Entry 7PIC (electron microscopy, 9.10 A resolution (very low resolution: no residue pairs are listed; an interface is given only as per-side residue counts)); this record covers chains p and 3 of the 53 polymer chains in the assembly.

== Chain p ==
Name: 50S ribosomal protein L20
Organism: Mycoplasma pneumoniae M129
UniProt: P78023 (RL20_MYCPN); residue numbers follow UniProt; this construct covers 1-127
Amino-acid sequence (127 residues; row label = number of the first residue in the row):
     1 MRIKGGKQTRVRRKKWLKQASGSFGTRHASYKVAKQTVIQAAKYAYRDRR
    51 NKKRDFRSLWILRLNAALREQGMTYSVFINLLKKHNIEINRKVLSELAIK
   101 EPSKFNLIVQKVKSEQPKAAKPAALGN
Not modelled in the structure: 115-127

== Chain 3 ==
Molecule: 23S ribosomal RNA
Organism: Mycoplasma pneumoniae M129
Sequence (2907 nucleotides; numbered 1 to 2907; the number before each row is that of its first residue):
     1 UACAAUAAGUUACUAAGGGCUUAUGGUGGAUGCCUUGGCACUAAUAGGCG
    51 AUGAAGGACGUGUUAACCUGCGAUAAGCUUCGGGUAGGUGGUAAGAACCU
   101 CAGAUCCGGAGAUUUCCGAAUGGAGCAAUCCGGUAGUUGGAAACAGCUAU
   151 CAUUAAUUGAUGAAUAAAUAGUCAAUUAAAGCAAUACGUGGUGAAGUGAA
   201 ACAUCUCAGUAGCCACAGGAAAAGAAAACGAAUGUGAUUCCGUGUGUAGU
   251 GGCGAGCGAAAGCGGAACAGGCCAAACUUAUCAUUAGAUAGGGGUUGUAG
   301 GGCUUGCAAUGUGGACUUGAAAACGAUAGAAGAAGCUGUUGGAAAGCAGC
   351 GCGCAAAAGGGUGAUAGCCCCGUAUUUGAAAUUGUUUUCAUACCUAGCGA
   401 GAUCCCUGAGUAGCUCGGAAAACGUUAUUUUGAGUGAAUCUGCCCAGACC
   451 AUUGGGUAAGCCUAAAUACUAAUUAGUGACCGAUAGCGAAACAGUACCGU
   501 GAGGGAAAGGUGAAAAGAACCCAGAGAUGGGAGUGAAAUAGAUUCUGAAA
   551 CCAUAUGCCUACAACGUGUCAGAGCACAUUAAUGUGUGAUGGCGUGCGUU
   601 UUGAAGUAUGAGCCGGCGAGUUAUGAUAGCAAGCGUUAGUUAACCAGGAG
   651 AUGGGGAGCUGUAGCGAAAGCGAGUUUUAAAAGAGCGUUUGUUUGUUAUU
   701 AUAGACCCGAAACGGGUUGAGCUAGUCAUGAGCAGGUUGAAGGUUGAGUA
   751 ACAUCAACUGGAGGACCGAACCGACUCUCGUUGAAACGAUAGCGGAUGAC
   801 UUGUGAUUAGGGGUGAAAUUCCAAUCGAAAUCCGUGAUAGCUGGUUCUCG
   851 UCGAAAUAGCUUUAAGGCUAGCGUGAGAUCACAAAUAAGUGGAGGUAAAG
   901 CUACUGAAUGUAUGAUGGCGCCACCUAGGCGUACUGAAUACAAUUAAACU
   951 CUGAAUGCCAUUUAUUUUAUUCUCGCAGUCAGACAGUGGGGGAUAAGCUU
  1001 CAUUGUCAAGAGGGGAAGAGCCCAGAUCAUUAAAUAAGGUCCCCAAAAUA
  1051 UACUAAGUGGAAAAGGAUGUGAAAGUGCUAAAACAGCAAGGAUGUUGGCU
  1101 UAGAAGCAGCCAUCGUUUAAAGAGUGCGUAACAGCUCACUUGUCGAGUGU
  1151 UUUUGCGCCGAAGAUGUAACGGGGCUAAGUAUAUUACCGAAUUUAUGGAU
  1201 AAGAUUUAUAUCUUGUGGUAGACGAGCGUUGUAUUGGAGUUGAAGUCAAA
  1251 GCGUGAGCAUUGGUGGAUCCAAUACAAGUGAGAAUGCCGGCAUGAGUAAC
  1301 GCUUGGGAGUGAGAAUCUCCCAAACCGAUUGACUAAGGUUUCCUGGACCA
  1351 GGGUCGUCCUUCCAGGGUUAGUCUGGACCUAAGCUGAGGCUGAAAAGCGU
  1401 AGGCGAUGGACAACAGGUUAAUAUUCCUGUACUUACAGUUAGACUGAUGG
  1451 AGUGACAAAGAAGGUUUUCCACCCCCAUAAUUGGAUUUGGGGAUAAAUCA
  1501 UAAGGUGGUACAAUAGGCAAAUCCGUUGUGCAUAACAUUGAGUGAUGAUG
  1551 UCGAGUGAAUGAGUGAUCAAGUAGCGAAGGUGGUAUUAAUCAUGCUUUCA
  1601 AGAAAAGCUUCUAGGGUUAAUCUAGCUGUAACCAGUACCGAGAACGAACA
  1651 CACGUAGUCAAGGAGAGGAUCCUAAGGUUAGCGAGUGAACUAUAGCCAAG
  1701 GAACUCUGCAAAUUAACCCCGUAAGUUAGCGAGAAGGGGUGCUUAUGUAA
  1751 AAGUAAGCCGCAGUGAAGAACGAGGGGGGACUGUUUAACUAAAACACAAC
  1801 UCUAUGCCAAACCGUAAGGUGAUGUAUAUGGGGUGACACCUGCCCAGUGC
  1851 UGGAAGGUUAAAGAAGGAGGUUAGCGCAAGCGAAGCUUUUAACUGAAGCC
  1901 CCAGUGAACGGCGGCCGUAACUAUAACGGUCCUAAGGUAGCGAAAUUCCU
  1951 AGUCGGGUAAAUUCCGUCCCGCUUGAAUGGUGUAACCAUCUCUUGACUGU
  2001 CUCGGCUAUAGACUCGGUGAAAUCCAGGUACGGGUGAAGACACCCGUUAG
  2051 GCGCAACGGGACGGAAAGACCCCGUGAAGCUUUACUGUAGCUUAAUAUUG
  2101 AUCAGGACAUUAUCAUGUAGAGAAUAGGUAGGAGCAAUCGAUGCAAGUUC
  2151 GCUAGGACUUGUUGAUGCGAAAGGUGGAAUACUACCCUUGGUUGUGUGCU
  2201 GUUCUAAUUGGUAACUGUUAUCCAGUUUCAAGACAGUGUUAGGUGGGCAG
  2251 UUUGACUGGGGCGGUCGCCUCCUAAAAGGUAACGGAGGCGUACAAAGGUA
  2301 CCUUCAGUACGGUUGGAAAUCGUAUGUAGAGUGUAAUGGUGUAAGGGUGC
  2351 UUGACUGUGAGACAUACAGGUCGAACAGGUGAGAAAUCAGGUCAUAGUGA
  2401 UCCGGUGGUCCAGUAUGGAAUGGCCAUCGCUCAACGGAUAAAAGCUACUC
  2451 CGGGGAUAACAGGCUGAUACUGCCCAAGAGUUCAUAUCGACGGCAGUGUU
  2501 UGGCACCUCGAUGUCGACUCAUCUCAUCCUCGAGCUGAAGCAGGUUCGAA
  2551 GGGUUCGGCUGUUCGCCGAUUAAAGAGAUACGUGAGUUGGGUUCAAACCG
  2601 UCGUGAGACAGGUUGGUCCCUAUCUAUUGUGCCCGUAGGAAGAUUGAAGA
  2651 GUGUUGCUUCUAGUACGAGAGGACCGAAGCGAGGACACCUCUUAUGCUCC
  2701 AGUUGUAGCGCCAGCUGCACCGCUGGGUAGUAACGUGUCUAUUAGAUAAA
  2751 CGCUGAAAGCAUCUAAGUGUGAAACUAUCUCAAAGAUUAAUCUUCCCAUU
  2801 UCGCAAGAAAGUAAGAGCCGUCAAAGACGAUGACGUUGAUAGGUUACAGG
  2851 UGUAAGCAUAGUGAUAUGUUGAGCUGAGUAAUACUAAUUGCUCGAGGACU
  2901 UAUUGGA
Not modelled in the structure: 1-7, 923-927, 1560-1569, 2901-2907

== Chain p / chain 3 interface ==
At this resolution (9 A) residue pairs are not listed: 59 residues of chain p and 67 of chain 3 lie at the interface.

== Overview ==
59 residues of chain p face 67 of chain 3 across their interface.
Here chain p is 50S ribosomal protein L20 and chain 3 is 23S ribosomal RNA, both from Mycoplasma pneumoniae
M129. Entry 7PIC (70S ribosome with P/E-site tRNA in spectinomycin-treated Mycoplasma pneumoniae cells) was
determined by electron microscopy, deposited together with 7OOC, 7OOD, 7P6Z, 7PAH, 7PAI, 7PAJ and 23 further
entries.
